Entry 1RB4 (X-ray diffraction, 1.90 A resolution); this record covers chains A and B of the 3 polymer chains in the assembly.

== Chain A (and B) ==
Name: General control protein GCN4
Notes: fragment: leucine-zipper (residues 249-281); chain B of this document is another copy of the same molecule, construct and numbering; everything in this record applies to it too
UniProtKB: P03069 (GCN4_YEAST); residues 1-33 here correspond to UniProt positions 249-281 (UniProt number = residue number + 248)
Amino-acid sequence (33 residues; numbered 1 to 33; the number before each row is that of its first residue):
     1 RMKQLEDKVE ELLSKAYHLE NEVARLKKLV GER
Disordered / not traced: 31-33 (chain B: 33)
Sequence notes: engineered mutation Ala16 (Asn264 in P03069)
Swiss-Prot annotation at these positions:
  - region: Leu5 to Leu26 (Leucine-zipper)

== Chain A / chain B interface ==
Pairs across the interface - 25 pairs, chain A then chain B:
  Arg1(A) with Met2(B); Lys3(B); Glu6(B), salt bridge
  Met2(A) with Met2(B), hydrophobic
  Leu5(A) with Met2(B), hydrophobic; Leu5(B); Glu6(B); Val9(B), hydrophobic
  Lys8(A) with Val9(B)
  Val9(A) with Val9(B)
  Glu11(A) with Leu13(B)
  Leu12(A) with Leu12(B), hydrophobic; Leu13(B), hydrophobic
  His18(A) with Glu20(B), salt bridge
  Leu19(A) with Ala16(B); Leu19(B); Glu20(B); Val23(B), hydrophobic
  Glu22(A) with Glu20(B); Val23(B); Lys27(B), salt bridge
  Leu26(A) with Val23(B); Leu26(B); Lys27(B); Val30(B), hydrophobic
Also at the interface, not in a pair above, chain A (15 interface residues in all): Lys15, Val23, Leu29, Val30

== Summary ==
The interface between chain A and chain B involves 15 residues on one side and 14 on the other; the contacts
include 3 salt bridges. Polar contacts include Arg1(A)-Glu6(B), His18(A)-Glu20(B) and Glu22(A)-Lys27(B).
Chain A and chain B are both General control protein GCN4; the structure, Antiparallel trimer of GCN4-leucine
zipper core mutant as N16A tetragonal automatic solution, was determined by X-ray diffraction (same
publication as 3K7Z, 1RB5 and 1RB6).
